Entry 7Z6O (X-ray diffraction, 3.70 A resolution); this record covers chains A and B of the 4 polymer chains in the assembly.

== Chain A ==
Name: X-ray repair cross-complementing protein 6
Organism: Homo sapiens
Notes: EC 3.6.4.-, 4.2.99.-
UniProt: P12956 (XRCC6_HUMAN); numbering as in UniProt (aligned over 1-609)
Sequence (609 residues; row label = number of the first residue in the row):
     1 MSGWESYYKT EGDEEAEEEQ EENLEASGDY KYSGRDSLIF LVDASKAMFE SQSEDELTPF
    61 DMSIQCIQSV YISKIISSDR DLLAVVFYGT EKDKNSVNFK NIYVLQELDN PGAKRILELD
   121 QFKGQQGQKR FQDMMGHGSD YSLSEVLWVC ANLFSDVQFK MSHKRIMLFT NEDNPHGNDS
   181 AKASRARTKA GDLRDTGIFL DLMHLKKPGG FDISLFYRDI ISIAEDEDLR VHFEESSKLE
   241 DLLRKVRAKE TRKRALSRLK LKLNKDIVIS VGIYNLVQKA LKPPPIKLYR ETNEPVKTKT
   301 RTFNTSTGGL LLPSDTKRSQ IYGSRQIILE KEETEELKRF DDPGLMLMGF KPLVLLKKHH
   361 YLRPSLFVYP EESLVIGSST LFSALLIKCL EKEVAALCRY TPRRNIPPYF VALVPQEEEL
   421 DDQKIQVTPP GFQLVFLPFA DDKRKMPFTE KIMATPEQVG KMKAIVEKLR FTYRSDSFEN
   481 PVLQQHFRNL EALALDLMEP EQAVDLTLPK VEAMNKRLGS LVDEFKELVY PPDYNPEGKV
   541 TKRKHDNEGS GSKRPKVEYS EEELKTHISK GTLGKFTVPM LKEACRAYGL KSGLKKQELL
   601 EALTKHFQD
Unresolved in the structure: 1-33, 535-609
Small-molecule neighbours: inositol hexakisphosphate (IHP): K357, H359, H360, K443, K445
Swiss-Prot annotation at these positions:
  - region: V578 to E583 (Interaction with BAX)
  - active site: K31 (Schiff-base intermediate with DNA)
  - modified residue: S2 (N-acetylserine), S6 (Phosphoserine), S27 (Phosphoserine), K31 (N6-acetyllysine), S51 (Phosphoserine), S306 (Phosphoserine), K317 (N6-acetyllysine), K331 (N6-acetyllysine), K338 (N6-acetyllysine), T455 (Phosphothreonine), K461 (N6-acetyllysine), S477 (Phosphoserine), S520 (Phosphoserine), K539 (N6-acetyllysine), K542 (N6-acetyllysine), K544 (N6-acetyllysine), S550 (Phosphoserine), K553 (N6-acetyllysine), K556 (N6-acetyllysine), S560 (Phosphoserine) and 1 more in UniProt
  - cross-link (Glycyl lysine isopeptide (Lys-Gly)): K287 (interchain with G-Cter in SUMO2), K317 (interchain with G-Cter in SUMO2), K556 (interchain with G-Cter in SUMO2)
  - mutagenesis: K31 (K31A: Diminishes the ability to form a Schiff base. Abolishes adduct formation; when associated with A-160 and A-164), K160 (K160A: Abolishes adduct formation; when associated with A-31 and A-160), K164 (K164A: Abolishes adduct formation; when associated with A-31 and A-164), K539 (K539Q: Complete loss of suppression of BAX-induced apoptosis; K539R: No effect on suppression of BAX-induced apoptosis), K542 (K542Q: Complete loss of suppression of BAX-induced apoptosis; K542R: No effect on suppression of BAX-induced apoptosis), K544 (K544R: No effect on suppression of BAX-induced apoptosis), K553 (K553Q: Partial loss of suppression of BAX-induced apoptosis; K553R: No effect on suppression of BAX-induced apoptosis), K556 (K556R: No effect on suppression of BAX-induced apoptosis), K570 (K570R: Loss of methylation; loss of anti-apoptotic activity; no effect on XRCC5 stabilization)
What the authors report for this chain:
  - binding site for inositol hexakisphosphate: K357, H359, K443, K445

== Chain B ==
Name: X-ray repair cross-complementing protein 5
Organism: Homo sapiens
Notes: EC 3.6.4.-
UniProt: P13010 (XRCC5_HUMAN); residue numbers follow UniProt; this construct covers 1-732
Sequence (732 residues; numbered 1 to 732; the number before each row is that of its first residue):
     1 MVRSGNKAAV VLCMDVGFTM SNSIPGIESP FEQAKKVITM FVQRQVFAEN KDEIALVLFG
    61 TDGTDNPLSG GDQYQNITVH RHLMLPDFDL LEDIESKIQP GSQQADFLDA LIVSMDVIQH
   121 ETIGKKFEKR HIEIFTDLSS RFSKSQLDII IHSLKKCDIS LQFFLPFSLG KEDGSGDRGD
   181 GPFRLGGHGP SFPLKGITEQ QKEGLEIVKM VMISLEGEDG LDEIYSFSES LRKLCVFKKI
   241 ERHSIHWPCR LTIGSNLSIR IAAYKSILQE RVKKTWTVVD AKTLKKEDIQ KETVYCLNDD
   301 DETEVLKEDI IQGFRYGSDI VPFSKVDEEQ MKYKSEGKCF SVLGFCKSSQ VQRRFFMGNQ
   361 VLKVFAARDD EAAAVALSSL IHALDDLDMV AIVRYAYDKR ANPQVGVAFP HIKHNYECLV
   421 YVQLPFMEDL RQYMFSSLKN SKKYAPTEAQ LNAVDALIDS MSLAKKDEKT DTLEDLFPTT
   481 KIPNPRFQRL FQCLLHRALH PREPLPPIQQ HIWNMLNPPA EVTTKSQIPL SKIKTLFPLI
   541 EAKKKDQVTA QEIFQDNHED GPTAKKLKTE QGGAHFSVSS LAEGSVTSVG SVNPAENFRV
   601 LVKQKKASFE EASNQLINHI EQFLDTNETP YFMKSIDCIR AFREEAIKFS EEQRFNNFLK
   661 ALQEKVEIKQ LNHFWEIVVQ DGITLITKEE ASGSSVTAEE AKKFLAPKDK PSGDTAAVFE
   721 EGGDVDDLLD MI
Unresolved in the structure: 1-5, 177-180, 546-732
Small-molecule neighbours: inositol hexakisphosphate (IHP): K363, H411, K413, Y416, K481
Swiss-Prot annotation at these positions:
  - region: L138 to L165 (Leucine-zipper)
  - motif: E720 to L728 (EEXXXDL motif)
  - modified residue: K144 (N6-acetyllysine), S255 (Phosphoserine), S258 (Phosphoserine), K265 (N6-acetyllysine), S318 (Phosphoserine), K332 (N6-acetyllysine), T535 (Phosphothreonine), S577 (Phosphoserine), S579 (Phosphoserine), S580 (Phosphoserine), K660 (N6-acetyllysine), K665 (N6-acetyllysine), T715 (Phosphothreonine)
  - cross-link (Glycyl lysine isopeptide (Lys-Gly)): K195 (interchain with G-Cter in SUMO2), K532 (interchain with G-Cter in SUMO2), K534 (interchain with G-Cter in SUMO2), K566 (interchain with G-Cter in SUMO2), K568 (interchain with G-Cter in SUMO2), K669 (interchain with G-Cter in SUMO2), K688 (interchain with G-Cter in SUMO2)
  - mutagenesis: E720 to E721 (Abolishes interaction with PRKDC and its recruitment to sites of DNA damage), D726 to D727 (Abolishes interaction with PRKDC and its recruitment to sites of DNA damage)
What the authors report for this chain:
  - binding site for inositol hexakisphosphate: K363, H411, K413, Y416, K481

== Interface between chain A and chain B ==
Contacting residue pairs - 398 pairs, chain A then chain B:
  I75(A) with Y316(B), hydrophobic; G317(B)
  N110(A) with S318(B)
  P111(A) with G317(B); S318(B), hydrogen bond (backbone-backbone)
  G112(A) with D319(B)
  A113(A) with Y316(B), hydrophobic; D319(B), hydrogen bond (backbone-side chain)
  K114(A) with S318(B), hydrogen bond; D319(B), salt bridge
  I116(A) with Y316(B)
  E225(A) with S436(B)
  E227(A) with S437(B); N440(B); S441(B); K442(B), hydrogen bond (side chain-backbone); K443(B), salt bridge
  L229(A) with S437(B); N440(B); K442(B)
  R244(A) with Q432(B)
  R247(A) with M427(B); Q432(B)
  A248(A) with Q432(B); M434(B)
  R252(A) with Y433(B)
  K253(A) with M434(B); F435(B)
  L263(A) with L530(B), hydrophobic
  N264(A) with L530(B)
  I267(A) with L530(B); I533(B), hydrophobic; K534(B); L539(B), hydrophobic
  V268(A) with L539(B)
  I269(A) with L539(B), hydrophobic
  Y274(A) with F435(B), hydrophobic
  N275(A) with R431(B), hydrogen bond
  L276(A) with R354(B); D429(B); L430(B); R431(B), hydrogen bond (backbone-backbone); F435(B), hydrophobic
  V277(A) with M357(B), hydrophobic; D429(B); L430(B), hydrophobic
  Q278(A) with D429(B), hydrogen bond (backbone-backbone); R431(B)
  K279(A) with N359(B); D429(B)
  A280(A) with E428(B); D429(B), hydrogen bond (backbone-side chain)
  K282(A) with E328(B), salt bridge
  P283(A) with F314(B)
  P284(A) with F314(B)
  P285(A) with Q312(B); G313(B); F314(B), hydrophobic
  I286(A) with I311(B); Q312(B); G313(B), hydrogen bond (backbone-backbone); R315(B)
  K287(A) with Y295(B), hydrogen bond; I310(B); I311(B)
  L288(A) with D309(B); I310(B); I311(B), hydrogen bond (backbone-backbone); G313(B); I320(B), hydrophobic
  Y289(A) with V305(B), hydrophobic; D309(B)
  R290(A) with E308(B), hydrogen bond (side chain-backbone); D309(B), hydrogen bond (backbone-backbone); I310(B); I311(B)
  E291(A) with D309(B)
  N293(A) with I311(B)
  E294(A) with L297(B); D299(B)
  P295(A) with N298(B); I320(B), hydrophobic
  V296(A) with Y295(B), hydrophobic; C296(B)
  K297(A) with V294(B); Y295(B); C296(B), hydrogen bond (backbone-backbone); N298(B)
  T298(A) with T293(B); V294(B); Y295(B)
  K299(A) with E292(B); T293(B); V294(B), hydrogen bond (backbone-backbone)
  T300(A) with E292(B); T293(B)
  R301(A) with K291(B); E292(B), hydrogen bond (backbone-backbone)
  T302(A) with I289(B); Q290(B); K291(B)
  F303(A) with Q290(B), hydrogen bond (backbone-backbone); E292(B)
  N304(A) with D280(B); D288(B)
  T305(A) with E287(B), hydrogen bond (side chain-backbone); D288(B), hydrogen bond (backbone-backbone); I289(B); Q290(B)
  L311(A) with I289(B), hydrophobic
  D315(A) with A281(B), hydrogen bond (backbone-backbone)
  T316(A) with V278(B); V279(B), hydrogen bond (side chain-backbone); A281(B)
  K317(A) with T277(B); V278(B); V279(B), hydrogen bond (backbone-backbone); A281(B)
  R318(A) with W276(B); T277(B); V278(B)
  S319(A) with T275(B); W276(B); T277(B), hydrogen bond (backbone-backbone); V279(B)
  Q320(A) with K274(B); T275(B); W276(B); L494(B)
  Y322(A) with F47(B); E49(B); K274(B); L494(B)
  G323(A) with E49(B), hydrogen bond (backbone-side chain)
  R325(A) with F88(B); A498(B), hydrogen bond (side chain-backbone)
  Q326(A) with L284(B), hydrogen bond (side chain-backbone)
  I327(A) with W276(B); L494(B); R497(B)
  I328(A) with L284(B), hydrophobic; R497(B)
  L329(A) with W276(B), hydrophobic; R497(B)
  E333(A) with R497(B), salt bridge; L505(B)
  T334(A) with W276(B)
  L337(A) with R489(B); L490(B), hydrophobic; C493(B), hydrophobic
  K338(A) with R271(B)
  R339(A) with I508(B)
  F340(A) with P485(B); R489(B); I508(B), hydrophobic; W513(B)
  D341(A) with W513(B)
  L347(A) with M461(B), hydrophobic
  M348(A) with F477(B), hydrophobic; L516(B); N517(B); P518(B)
  G349(A) with M461(B); L463(B)
  F350(A) with I458(B), hydrophobic; M461(B), hydrogen bond (backbone-backbone); S462(B); L463(B), hydrogen bond (backbone-backbone)
  K351(A) with D475(B), salt bridge; F477(B), hydrogen bond (side chain-backbone)
  P352(A) with A464(B); L473(B), hydrophobic
  V354(A) with L473(B), hydrophobic
  L355(A) with A464(B), hydrophobic; D475(B)
  K357(A) with R353(B), hydrogen bond (backbone-side chain)
  K358(A) with S348(B); F356(B); F409(B)
  H359(A) with I267(B); V361(B); H411(B); V420(B)
  H360(A) with T480(B)
  Y361(A) with I267(B); R353(B); F356(B), hydrophobic; M357(B), hydrogen bond (side chain-backbone); G358(B), hydrogen bond (side chain-backbone); Q360(B); V361(B); V422(B), hydrophobic
  L362(A) with I267(B), hydrophobic; Q269(B); N359(B)
  R363(A) with G358(B)
  P364(A) with F356(B); M357(B), hydrophobic; G358(B)
  F367(A) with F435(B), hydrophobic
  Y369(A) with F435(B), hydrophobic; S436(B), hydrogen bond; L438(B)
  E372(A) with Y444(B)
  S373(A) with A542(B)
  L374(A) with E541(B); A542(B), hydrogen bond (backbone-backbone)
  V375(A) with I540(B)
  I376(A) with P538(B); L539(B); I540(B), hydrogen bond (backbone-backbone)
  G377(A) with P538(B); L539(B)
  S379(A) with Y444(B)
  T380(A) with Y444(B); Q450(B); F537(B)
  L381(A) with F537(B), hydrophobic
  F382(A) with L438(B), hydrophobic
  S383(A) with Y444(B)
  A384(A) with P446(B), hydrophobic; L451(B), hydrophobic; V454(B); F537(B), hydrophobic
  L385(A) with V454(B), hydrophobic
  K388(A) with L451(B); V454(B); D455(B), salt bridge; I458(B)
  C389(A) with I458(B), hydrophobic
  K392(A) with D455(B), salt bridge; I458(B); D459(B), salt bridge
  V394(A) with I458(B), hydrophobic
  L397(A) with L463(B), hydrophobic; F477(B), hydrophobic; T479(B)
  R399(A) with W513(B); L516(B), hydrogen bond (side chain-backbone); N517(B), hydrogen bond
  P407(A) with R486(B)
  Y409(A) with Q269(B); N484(B), hydrogen bond; R486(B)
  F410(A) with F477(B), hydrophobic; T479(B); L516(B)
  Q416(A) with R354(B)
  E417(A) with K439(B), salt bridge
  E418(A) with S437(B)
  I425(A) with Q432(B)
  Q426(A) with Y433(B); M434(B); F435(B), hydrogen bond (side chain-backbone)
  V427(A) with R354(B), hydrogen bond (backbone-side chain)
  T428(A) with R354(B)
  P429(A) with F435(B), hydrophobic
  P430(A) with S436(B)
  Q433(A) with R353(B); R354(B), hydrogen bond (side chain-backbone)
  V435(A) with R353(B)
  L437(A) with T479(B)
  P438(A) with T479(B); T480(B)
  F439(A) with T480(B); I482(B); P483(B); N484(B); P485(B)
  A440(A) with L234(B); T480(B), hydrogen bond (backbone-backbone); K481(B); I482(B), hydrogen bond (backbone-backbone)
  D441(A) with R44(B), salt bridge; L234(B); E270(B); P483(B); N484(B), hydrogen bond (side chain-backbone); F487(B)
  D442(A) with S266(B); I267(B); L268(B), hydrogen bond (backbone-backbone); Q269(B); E270(B), hydrogen bond (side chain-backbone)
  K443(A) with S266(B); I267(B); T480(B), hydrogen bond; K481(B)
  R444(A) with R242(B); S244(B), hydrogen bond; K265(B), hydrogen bond (side chain-backbone); S266(B), hydrogen bond (backbone-backbone); L268(B)
  K445(A) with S244(B)
  M446(A) with Y264(B), hydrophobic; S266(B); K363(B); F365(B), hydrophobic
  P447(A) with R368(B)
  F448(A) with R368(B)
  T449(A) with N415(B)
  K451(A) with K413(B), hydrogen bond (side chain-backbone); H414(B); N415(B); E417(B)
  I452(A) with E371(B); A374(B); V375(B), hydrophobic; S378(B)
  M453(A) with S378(B); H382(B); E417(B)
  A454(A) with V375(B); S378(B), hydrogen bond (backbone-side chain); S379(B)
  Q458(A) with V375(B); S379(B)
  M462(A) with S379(B); L380(B), hydrophobic; A383(B), hydrophobic
  K463(A) with A383(B); D386(B), salt bridge
  V466(A) with F345(B); L384(B), hydrophobic; L387(B), hydrophobic
  E467(A) with L387(B)
  L469(A) with I253(B), hydrophobic; G344(B); F345(B), hydrogen bond (backbone-backbone)
  R470(A) with F345(B); K347(B); M389(B)
  F471(A) with G344(B); F345(B), hydrogen bond (backbone-backbone); C346(B); Q350(B); I392(B), hydrophobic
  T472(A) with Q350(B)
  Y473(A) with C346(B), hydrophobic; Q350(B), hydrogen bond (backbone-side chain); V351(B), hydrophobic; L424(B)
  S475(A) with P425(B); L430(B)
  D476(A) with L430(B)
  F478(A) with L343(B), hydrophobic; V405(B), hydrophobic; F426(B); M427(B), hydrogen bond (backbone-backbone)
  E479(A) with F426(B); M427(B); E428(B)
  N480(A) with F426(B); E428(B), hydrogen bond (backbone-side chain)
  P481(A) with Y333(B), hydrophobic
  V482(A) with Y333(B), hydrophobic; N402(B)
  Q484(A) with E428(B), hydrogen bond
  Q485(A) with M331(B)
  H486(A) with F314(B)
  F487(A) with Y316(B), hydrophobic
  N489(A) with M331(B), hydrogen bond (side chain-backbone)
  L490(A) with F314(B), hydrophobic; Y316(B), hydrophobic; F323(B), hydrophobic
  E491(A) with Y316(B), hydrogen bond
  L493(A) with V321(B), hydrophobic; F323(B), hydrophobic
  A494(A) with V321(B), hydrophobic
  D505(A) with Y333(B), hydrogen bond; R394(B), salt bridge
  T507(A) with L343(B); R394(B), hydrogen bond; V405(B)
  L508(A) with E336(B); R394(B)
  P509(A) with S341(B); V342(B); L343(B), hydrophobic
  V511(A) with S255(B)
  M514(A) with V342(B); L343(B)
  N515(A) with G254(B); S255(B), hydrogen bond; N256(B)
  V522(A) with N256(B); L257(B), hydrophobic
  F525(A) with A376(B), hydrophobic; S379(B)
  K526(A) with N256(B), hydrogen bond (side chain-backbone)
  V529(A) with A372(B); A376(B)
  Y530(A) with S258(B), hydrogen bond (side chain-backbone); I259(B); A372(B); A376(B)
  Y534(A) with D370(B), hydrogen bond; A372(B), hydrophobic
Also at the interface, not in a pair above, chain A (198 interface residues in all): I76, K249, T251, R254, D266, I321, E336, S365, P370, S378, L386, I387, I406, P408, V459, I465, L483, P500, L518, P531
Also at the interface, not in a pair above, chain B (189 interface residues in all): I245, R260, P322, F355, A373, P403, I412, Y416, L457, P478, L499, I512

== Summary ==
Chain A and chain B form an interface of 198 and 189 residues respectively; the contacts include 66 hydrogen
bonds and 12 salt bridges. Polar pairs include K114(A)-D319(B), E227(A)-K443(B) and K282(A)-E328(B). Inositol
hexakisphosphate is bound between chain A and chain B. From the paper: a binding site for inositol
hexakisphosphate at K357(A), H359(A) and K363(B) among others.
Here chain A is X-ray repair cross-complementing protein 6 and chain B is X-ray repair cross-complementing
protein 5, both from Homo sapiens. Entry 7Z6O (X-Ray studies of Ku70/80 reveal the binding site for IP6) was
determined by X-ray diffraction (same publication as 7ZVT and 7ZT6).
